Entry 8AAG (electron microscopy, 10.00 A resolution (very low resolution: no residue pairs are listed; an interface is given only as per-side residue counts)); this record covers chains I and F of the 11 polymer chains in the assembly.

Chain I:
Molecule: DNA/RNA
From: synthetic construct
Sequence (198 nucleotides; row label = number of the first residue in the row; numbers below 1 keep their minus sign (DA-99 is residue -99)):
   -99 AACTACGTAATATTGGCCAGCTAGGATATCACAATCCCGGTGCCGAGGCC
   -49 GCTCAATTGGTCGTAGACAGCTCTAGCACCGCTTAAACGCACGTACGGAA
     1 TCCGTACGTGCGTTTAAGCGGTGCTAGAGCTGTCTACGACCAATTGAGCG
    51 GCCTCGGCACCGGGATTGTGATATCCTAGCTGGCCAATATTACGTAGT
Disordered / not traced: -99 to -93, 93-98

Chain F:
Name: Histone H4
From: Homo sapiens
Reference sequence: P62805 (H4_HUMAN); residues 0-102 here correspond to UniProt positions 1-103 (UniProt number = residue number + 1)
Amino-acid sequence (103 residues; numbered 0 to 102; the number before each row is that of its first residue; numbering starts at 0):
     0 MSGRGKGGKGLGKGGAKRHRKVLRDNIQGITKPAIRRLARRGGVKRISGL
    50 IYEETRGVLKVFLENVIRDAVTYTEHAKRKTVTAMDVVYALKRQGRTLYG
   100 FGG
Disordered / not traced: 0-19
UniProt features mapped onto this chain:
  - DNA-binding region: Lys16 to Lys20
  - modified residue: Ser1 (N-acetylserine), Arg3 (Asymmetric dimethylarginine), Lys5 (N6-(2-hydroxyisobutyryl)lysine), Lys8 (N6-(2-hydroxyisobutyryl)lysine), Lys12 (N6-(2-hydroxyisobutyryl)lysine), Lys16 (N6-(2-hydroxyisobutyryl)lysine), Lys20 (N6,N6,N6-trimethyllysine), Lys31 (N6-(2-hydroxyisobutyryl)lysine), Lys44 (N6-(2-hydroxyisobutyryl)lysine), Ser47 (Phosphoserine), Tyr51 (Phosphotyrosine), Lys59 (N6-(2-hydroxyisobutyryl)lysine), Lys77 (N6-(2-hydroxyisobutyryl)lysine), Lys79 (N6-(2-hydroxyisobutyryl)lysine), Thr80 (Phosphothreonine), Tyr88 (Phosphotyrosine), Lys91 (N6-(2-hydroxyisobutyryl)lysine)
  - cross-link (Glycyl lysine isopeptide (Lys-Gly)): Lys12 (interchain with G-Cter in SUMO2), Lys20 (interchain with G-Cter in SUMO2), Lys31 (interchain with G-Cter in SUMO2), Lys59 (interchain with G-Cter in SUMO2), Lys79 (interchain with G-Cter in SUMO2), Lys91 (interchain with G-Cter in SUMO2)

How chain I and chain F interact:
At this resolution (10 A) residue pairs are not listed: 5 residues of chain I and 7 of chain F lie at the interface.

In short:
The interface between chain I and chain F involves 5 residues on one side and 7 on the other. UniProt lists a
DNA-binding region on chain F.
Here chain I is DNA/RNA (synthetic construct) and chain F is Histone H4 (Homo sapiens). Entry 8AAG (H1-bound
palindromic nucleosome, state 1) was determined by electron microscopy.
